2BHS - chains A and B; structure by X-ray diffraction, 2.67 A resolution.

# Chain A (and B)
Protein: Cysteine synthase B
Organism: Escherichia coli
Notes: EC 2.5.1.47; chain B of this document is another copy of the same molecule, construct and numbering; everything in this record applies to it too
Reference sequence: P16703 (CYSM_ECOLI); residue numbers follow UniProt; this construct covers 1-303
Chain sequence (303 residues; numbered 1 to 303; the number before each row is that of its first residue):
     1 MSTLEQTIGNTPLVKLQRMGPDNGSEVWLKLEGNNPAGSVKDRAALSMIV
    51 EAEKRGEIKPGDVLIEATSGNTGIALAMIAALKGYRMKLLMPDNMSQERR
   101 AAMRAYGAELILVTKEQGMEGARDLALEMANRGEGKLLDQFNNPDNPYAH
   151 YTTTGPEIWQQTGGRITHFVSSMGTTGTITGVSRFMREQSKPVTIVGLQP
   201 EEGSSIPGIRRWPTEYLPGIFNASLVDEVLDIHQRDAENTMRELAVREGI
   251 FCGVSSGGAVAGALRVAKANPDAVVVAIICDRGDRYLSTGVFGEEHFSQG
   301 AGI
Not modelled in the structure: 1, 294-303 (chain B: 1, 293-303)
Glycans and other covalent adducts: pyridoxal phosphate (PLP) linked to Lys41
Residues lining bound ligands: pyridoxal phosphate (PLP): Val40, Asn71, His150, Ser172, Met173, Gly174, Thr175, Thr176, Gly177, Thr178, Gly208, Ile209, Ser255, Cys280, Asp281, Tyr286
UniProt features mapped onto this chain:
  - binding site (pyridoxal 5'-phosphate): Asn71, Gly174 to Thr178, Ser255
  - modified residue: Lys41 (N6-(pyridoxal phosphate)lysine)

# Chain A / chain B interface
Residue-residue contacts - 69 pairs, chain A then chain B:
  Ser2(A) - Leu13(B)  hydrogen bond (side chain-backbone)
  Thr3(A) - Val14(B)
  Leu4(A) - Val14(B)
  Leu4(A) - Gly249(B)
  Leu4(A) - Ile250(B)  hydrophobic
  Thr7(A) - Pro12(B)
  Pro12(A) - Thr7(B)
  Leu13(A) - Ser2(B)  hydrogen bond (backbone-backbone)
  Val14(A) - Ser2(B)
  Val14(A) - Leu4(B)
  Lys15(A) - Ser2(B)
  Arg18(A) - Ala81(B)  hydrogen bond (side chain-backbone)
  Arg18(A) - Leu82(B)  hydrogen bond (side chain-backbone)
  Arg18(A) - Gly84(B)
  Trp28(A) - Ser2(B)
  Gly33(A) - Arg282(B)  hydrogen bond (backbone-side chain)
  Asn34(A) - Asn34(B)
  Asn34(A) - Arg282(B)  hydrogen bond (backbone-side chain)
  Asn35(A) - Arg282(B)  hydrogen bond (backbone-side chain)
  Pro36(A) - Arg282(B)
  Gly38(A) - Arg282(B)
  Met78(A) - Gly249(B)
  Ala81(A) - Arg18(B)  hydrogen bond (backbone-side chain)
  Ala81(A) - Ala245(B)
  Ala81(A) - Val246(B)
  Ala81(A) - Arg247(B)
  Ala81(A) - Gly249(B)
  Leu82(A) - Arg18(B)  hydrogen bond (backbone-side chain)
  Leu82(A) - Glu248(B)
  Lys83(A) - Arg18(B)
  Gly84(A) - Arg18(B)
  Glu98(A) - Ser288(B)
  Ala101(A) - Leu287(B)
  Ala102(A) - Leu287(B)
  Ala105(A) - Ala245(B)
  Ala105(A) - Val246(B)
  Ala105(A) - Phe251(B)  hydrophobic
  Ala105(A) - Phe292(B)  hydrophobic
  Tyr106(A) - Ala245(B)
  Tyr106(A) - Val246(B)
  Tyr106(A) - Gly249(B)
  Tyr106(A) - Phe251(B)
  Gly107(A) - Val246(B)
  Ala245(A) - Ala81(B)
  Ala245(A) - Ala105(B)
  Ala245(A) - Tyr106(B)
  Val246(A) - Ala81(B)
  Val246(A) - Ala105(B)
  Val246(A) - Tyr106(B)
  Arg247(A) - Ala81(B)
  Glu248(A) - Leu82(B)
  Gly249(A) - Leu4(B)
  Gly249(A) - Met78(B)
  Gly249(A) - Tyr106(B)
  Phe251(A) - Ala105(B)  hydrophobic
  Phe251(A) - Tyr106(B)
  Arg282(A) - Gly33(B)  hydrogen bond (side chain-backbone)
  Arg282(A) - Asn34(B)  hydrogen bond (side chain-backbone)
  Arg282(A) - Asn35(B)  hydrogen bond (side chain-backbone)
  Arg282(A) - Pro36(B)
  Arg282(A) - Gly38(B)
  Arg282(A) - Arg282(B)
  Asp284(A) - Asp284(B)
  Asp284(A) - Arg285(B)  salt bridge
  Arg285(A) - Asp284(B)  salt bridge
  Leu287(A) - Ala101(B)  hydrophobic
  Leu287(A) - Ala102(B)  hydrophobic
  Ser288(A) - Gln97(B)
  Phe292(A) - Ala105(B)  hydrophobic
Interface residues without a listed pair, chain A (41 interface residues in all): Leu31, Arg242, Ile250
Interface residues without a listed pair, chain B (41 interface residues in all): Thr3, Trp28, Leu31, Lys83, Glu98, Gly107, Arg242

# Overview
Chain A and chain B each contribute 41 residues to their interface; the contacts include 12 hydrogen bonds and
2 salt bridges. Polar contacts include Asp284(A)-Arg285(B), Ser2(A)-Leu13(B) and Arg18(A)-Ala81(B). Pyridoxal
phosphate is covalently linked to Lys41(A).
Both chains are Cysteine synthase B (Escherichia coli). Entry 2BHS (Crystal Structure of Cysteine Synthase B)
was determined by X-ray diffraction together with 2BHT from the same study.
